PDB entry 1BCP | X-ray diffraction, 2.70 A resolution | chains A and E of the 6 polymer chains in the assembly

== Chain A ==
Name: Pertussis toxin
Source organism: Bordetella pertussis
Notes: EC 2.4.2.-
UniProt: P04977 (TOX1_BORPE); residues 1-235 here correspond to UniProt positions 35-269 (UniProt number = residue number + 34)
Chain sequence (235 residues; row label = number of the first residue in the row):
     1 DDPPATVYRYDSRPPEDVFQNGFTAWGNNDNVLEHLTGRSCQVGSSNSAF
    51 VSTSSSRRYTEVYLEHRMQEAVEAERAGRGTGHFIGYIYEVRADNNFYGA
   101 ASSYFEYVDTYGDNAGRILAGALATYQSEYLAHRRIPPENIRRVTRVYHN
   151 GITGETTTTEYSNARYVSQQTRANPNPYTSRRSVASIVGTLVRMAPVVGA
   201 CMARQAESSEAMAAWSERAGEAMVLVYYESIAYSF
Unresolved in the structure: 1, 211-220
Curated features (UniProtKB/Swiss-Prot):
  - active site: His35, Glu129
  - binding site (NAD(+)): Trp26
Disulfide bonds: Cys41-Cys201
Reported in the primary citation:
  - conformationally variable residues: Tyr233 to Phe235

== Chain E ==
Name: Pertussis toxin
Source organism: Bordetella pertussis
Notes: EC 2.4.2.-
UniProt: P0A3R5 (TOX4_BORPE); residues 1-110 here correspond to UniProt positions 43-152 (UniProt number = residue number + 42)
Chain sequence (110 residues; numbered 1 to 110; the number before each row is that of its first residue):
     1 DVPYVLVKTNMVVTSVAMKPYEVTPTRMLVCGIAAKLGAAASSPDAHVPF
    51 CFGKDLKRPGSSPMEVMLRAVFMQQRPLRMFLGPKQLTFEGKPALELIRM
   101 VECSGKQDCP
Disulfide bonds: Cys31-Cys51, Cys103-Cys109
Small-molecule neighbours: ATP (adenosine-5'-triphosphate): Val16, Met18, Lys54, Gly60, Ser61, Glu65, Arg69, Phe72

== Chain A / chain E interface ==
Contacting residue pairs (26):
  Glu65(A) - Leu37(E)
  His66(A) - Gln75(E)
  Gln69(A) - Leu37(E)
  Gln69(A) - Gly38(E)  hydrogen bond (side chain-backbone)
  Glu73(A) - Thr14(E)  hydrogen bond
  Glu75(A) - Ala41(E)
  Arg76(A) - Ala41(E)  hydrogen bond (side chain-backbone)
  Arg76(A) - Ala46(E)
  Arg76(A) - His47(E)
  Tyr126(A) - Gln74(E)
  His149(A) - Gly38(E)
  Gly151(A) - Ala40(E)
  Gly151(A) - Ala41(E)  hydrogen bond (backbone-backbone)
  Ile152(A) - Ala40(E)
  Ile152(A) - Ala41(E)  hydrophobic
  Thr153(A) - Ala40(E)
  Gly154(A) - Gly38(E)
  Gly154(A) - Ala40(E)
  Met194(A) - Met73(E)  hydrophobic
  Ala195(A) - Met73(E)  hydrogen bond (backbone-backbone)
  Ala195(A) - Gln75(E)
  Pro196(A) - Gln74(E)
  Val197(A) - Gln74(E)  hydrogen bond (backbone-side chain)
  Ile231(A) - Met73(E)  hydrophobic
  Ser234(A) - Arg69(E)
  Phe235(A) - Arg69(E)
Also at the interface, not in a pair above, chain A (20 interface residues in all): Val72
Also at the interface, not in a pair above, chain E (14 interface residues in all): Lys36, Ala39, Arg76

== Summary ==
20 residues of chain A and 14 residues of chain E are in contact, with 6 hydrogen bonds. Polar contacts
include Gln69(A)-Gly38(E), Glu73(A)-Thr14(E) and Arg76(A)-Ala41(E). Ligands of chain E: ATP. Curated
annotation (UniProt) lists active-site residues His35(A) and Glu129(A) and NAD+-binding residue Trp26(A) on
chain A. The paper reports conformational variability at Tyr233(A).
Chain A is Pertussis toxin and chain E is Pertussis toxin, both from Bordetella pertussis; the structure,
Binary complex of pertussis toxin and ATP, was determined by X-ray diffraction.
